2FYF - chains A and B; structure by X-ray diffraction, 1.50 A resolution.

[Chain A (and B)]
Molecule: phosphoserine aminotransferase
From: Mycobacterium tuberculosis
Notes: EC 2.6.1.52; chain B of this document is another copy of the same molecule, construct and numbering; everything in this record applies to it too
Reference sequence: P63514 (SERC_MYCTU); numbering as in UniProt (aligned over 1-376)
Amino-acid sequence (398 residues; row label = number of the first residue in the row; numbers below 1 keep their minus sign (Met-21 is residue -21)):
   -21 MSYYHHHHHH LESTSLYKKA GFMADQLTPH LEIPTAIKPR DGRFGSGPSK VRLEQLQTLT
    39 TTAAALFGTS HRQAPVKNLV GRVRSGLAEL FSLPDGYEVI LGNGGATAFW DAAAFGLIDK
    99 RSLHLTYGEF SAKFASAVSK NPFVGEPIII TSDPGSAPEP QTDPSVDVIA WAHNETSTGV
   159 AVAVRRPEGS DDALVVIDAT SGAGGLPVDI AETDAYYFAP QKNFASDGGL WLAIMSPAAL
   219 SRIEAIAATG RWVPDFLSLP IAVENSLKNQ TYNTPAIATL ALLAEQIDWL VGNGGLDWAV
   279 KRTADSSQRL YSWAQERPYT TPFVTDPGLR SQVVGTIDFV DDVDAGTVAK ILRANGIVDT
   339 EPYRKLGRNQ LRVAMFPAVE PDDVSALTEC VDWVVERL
Disordered / not traced: -21 to 7, 170
Differences from the reference sequence: cloning artifact (-21 to 0)
Bound ions: tetrachloroplatinate(II) Pt near His8 (its only coordinating residue here)
Residues lining bound ligands: pyridoxal phosphate (PLP): Gly83, Ala84, Thr85, Trp88, Phe108, Asn152, Thr154, Asp176, Thr178, Ser179, Ala197, Gln199, Lys200

[How chain A and chain B interact]
Pairs across the interface (92; chain A residue first):
  Arg21(A) with Phe45(B), hydrogen bond (side chain-backbone); Gly46(B); Thr47(B)
  Gly25(A) with His49(B)
  Pro26(A) with Gly46(B); Thr47(B); His49(B); Thr252(B)
  Ser27(A) with Gly46(B)
  Lys28(A) with Gly46(B)
  Leu34(A) with Leu37(B); Thr38(B); Phe45(B), hydrophobic
  Gln35(A) with Thr38(B)
  Leu37(A) with Leu34(B); Leu37(B), hydrophobic
  Thr38(A) with Leu34(B); Gln35(B); Thr38(B)
  Phe45(A) with Arg21(B), hydrogen bond (backbone-side chain); Leu34(B), hydrophobic; Asp205(B)
  Gly46(A) with Arg21(B); Pro26(B); Ser27(B); Lys28(B)
  Thr47(A) with Arg21(B); Pro26(B); Asp337(B)
  Ser48(A) with Asp337(B), hydrogen bond (backbone-side chain)
  His49(A) with Gly25(B); Pro26(B)
  Arg50(A) with Arg342(B)
  Gln51(A) with Arg331(B); Asp337(B); Glu339(B)
  Gly82(A) with Asn81(B); Phe234(B); Asn251(B), hydrogen bond (backbone-side chain)
  Thr85(A) with Tyr250(B); Asn251(B)
  Ala86(A) with Phe234(B), hydrophobic
  Asp89(A) with Pro232(B); Asp233(B); Phe234(B), hydrogen bond (side chain-backbone)
  Phe93(A) with Trp230(B), hydrophobic
  Lys111(A) with Asp233(B), salt bridge; Tyr250(B)
  Lys118(A) with Trp230(B), hydrogen bond (backbone-side chain)
  Asn119(A) with Trp230(B)
  Pro120(A) with Trp230(B)
  Phe121(A) with Trp230(B), hydrophobic
  Gln199(A) with Thr252(B), hydrogen bond
  Asp205(A) with Phe45(B); Ala254(B); Ile255(B), hydrogen bond (side chain-backbone); Ala256(B), hydrogen bond (side chain-backbone)
  Gly206(A) with Thr252(B); Ala254(B)
  Gly207(A) with Thr252(B)
  Trp230(A) with Phe93(B), hydrophobic; Lys118(B), hydrogen bond (side chain-backbone); Asn119(B); Pro120(B)
  Pro232(A) with Asp89(B)
  Asp233(A) with Asp89(B); Lys111(B), salt bridge; Lys118(B), salt bridge
  Phe234(A) with Gly82(B); Ala86(B); Asp89(B), hydrogen bond (backbone-side chain); Phe234(B), hydrophobic
  Leu235(A) with Leu235(B), hydrophobic
  Tyr250(A) with Thr85(B); Lys111(B)
  Asn251(A) with Gly82(B), hydrogen bond (side chain-backbone); Thr85(B)
  Thr252(A) with Pro26(B); Gln199(B), hydrogen bond; Gly206(B); Gly207(B)
  Ala254(A) with Asp205(B); Gly206(B)
  Ile255(A) with Asp205(B), hydrogen bond (backbone-side chain)
  Ala256(A) with Asp205(B), hydrogen bond (backbone-side chain); Ala256(B), hydrophobic
  Arg331(A) with Gln51(B)
  Asp337(A) with Thr47(B); Ser48(B), hydrogen bond (side chain-backbone); Gln51(B)
  Glu339(A) with Gln51(B)
  Arg342(A) with Arg50(B)
Interface residues without a listed pair, chain A (55 interface residues in all): Val29, Ala42, Pro53, Asn81, Gly83, Ala115, Pro253, Thr257, Leu260, Val336
Interface residues without a listed pair, chain B (54 interface residues in all): Val29, Ala42, Gly83, Ala115, Phe121, Pro253, Thr257, Leu260, Val336

[Summary]
55 residues of chain A face 54 of chain B across their interface, with 16 hydrogen bonds and 3 salt bridges.
Among the polar pairs are Lys111(A)-Asp233(B), Asp233(A)-Lys118(B) and Arg21(A)-Phe45(B). Ligands of chain A:
pyridoxal phosphate.
Both chains are phosphoserine aminotransferase (Mycobacterium tuberculosis). Entry 2FYF (Structure of a
putative phosphoserine aminotransferase from Mycobacterium Tuberculosis) was determined by X-ray diffraction.
